PDB entry 9GRC | electron microscopy, 3.50 A resolution | chains C and E of the 5 polymer chains in the assembly

Chain C:
Protein: Lipoprotein-releasing system transmembrane protein LolC
Organism: Escherichia coli K-12
Reference sequence: P0ADC3 (LOLC_ECOLI); residues 1-399 here = UniProt positions 1-399
Chain sequence (399 residues; numbered 1 to 399; the number before each row is that of its first residue):
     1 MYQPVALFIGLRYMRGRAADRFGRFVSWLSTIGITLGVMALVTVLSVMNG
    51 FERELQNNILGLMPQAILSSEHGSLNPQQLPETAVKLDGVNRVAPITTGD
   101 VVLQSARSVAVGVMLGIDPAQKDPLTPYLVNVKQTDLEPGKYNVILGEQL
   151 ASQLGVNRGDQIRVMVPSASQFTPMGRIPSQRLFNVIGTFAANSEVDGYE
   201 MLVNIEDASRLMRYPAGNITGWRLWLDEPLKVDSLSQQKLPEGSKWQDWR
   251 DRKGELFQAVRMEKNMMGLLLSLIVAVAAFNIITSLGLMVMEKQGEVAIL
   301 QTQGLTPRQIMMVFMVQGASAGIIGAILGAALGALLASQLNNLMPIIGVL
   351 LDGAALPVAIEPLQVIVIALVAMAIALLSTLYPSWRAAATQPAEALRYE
Disordered / not traced: 1, 213-216, 398-399
Small-molecule neighbours: Z41 ((2S)-3-hydroxypropane-1,2-diyl dihexadecanoate): M39, A40, T43, V44, V47, M48, E263, M266, M267, L269, L270, L336, L340, I347
From the paper describing this entry:
  - mutagenesis - L60D, M63D: abolished binding to lipoprotein
  - mutagenesis - L60D, M63D, T302A: decreased growth
  - mutagenesis - W249D: abolished growth
  - mutagenesis - T98D, V196D, Y199D: unchanged growth

Chain E:
Protein: Lipoprotein-releasing system transmembrane protein LolE
Organism: Escherichia coli K-12
Reference sequence: P75958 (LOLE_ECOLI); residue numbers follow UniProt; this construct covers 1-414
Chain sequence (414 residues; numbered 1 to 414; the number before each row is that of its first residue):
     1 MAMPLSLLIGLRFSRGRRRGGMVSLISVISTIGIALGVAVLIVGLSAMNG
    51 FERELNNRILAVVPHGEIEAVDQPWTNWQEALDHVQKVPGIAAAAPYINF
   101 TGLVESGANLRAIQVKGVNPQQEQRLSALPSFVQGDAWRNFKAGEQQIII
   151 GKGVADALKVKQGDWVSIMIPNSNPEHKLMQPKRVRLHVAGILQLSGQLD
   201 HSFAMIPLADAQQYLDMGSSVSGIALKMTDVFNANKLVRDAGEVTNSYVY
   251 IKSWIGTYGYMYRDIQMIRAIMYLAMVLVIGVACFNIVSTLVMAVKDKSG
   301 DIAVLRTLGAKDGLIRAIFVWYGLLAGLFGSLCGVIIGVVVSLQLTPIIE
   351 WIEKLIGHQFLSSDIYFIDFLPSELHWLDVFYVLVTALLLSLLASWYPAR
   401 RASNIDPARVLSGQ
Disordered / not traced: 1-3, 413-414
Small-molecule neighbours: Z41 ((2S)-3-hydroxypropane-1,2-diyl dihexadecanoate): V40, M267, I268, I271, M272, L278
From the paper describing this entry:
  - mutagenesis - L60D, V63D, H65D: unchanged binding to lipoprotein
  - mutagenesis - L60D, V63D, H65D, Y97D, L126D, L199D, F203D, T307A: decreased growth
  - mutagenesis - L103D, I113D, W254D: abolished growth
  - mutagenesis - T101A, Q114A: unchanged growth

Interface between chain C and chain E:
Residue-residue contacts - 71 pairs, chain C then chain E:
  R17(C) with K296(E)
  F22(C) with Y397(E), hydrophobic; P398(E), hydrophobic; R401(E)
  L29(C) with F285(E); V288(E), hydrophobic
  G33(C) with V282(E)
  V101(C) with L110(E)
  V102(C) with L103(E), hydrophobic; L110(E), hydrophobic
  Q104(C) with M169(E); L179(E)
  S105(C) with L179(E)
  A106(C) with N172(E); K178(E)
  R107(C) with P171(E)
  S108(C) with T101(E); P171(E)
  V109(C) with T101(E); G102(E); L103(E), hydrophobic
  A110(C) with L103(E)
  V111(C) with L103(E), hydrophobic; L110(E), hydrophobic; A112(E), hydrophobic
  Q161(C) with L179(E)
  R163(C) with L179(E), hydrogen bond (side chain-backbone); M180(E); Q181(E); P182(E)
  P167(C) with E105(E)
  E255(C) with I365(E)
  L256(C) with I365(E), hydrophobic
  A259(C) with I365(E), hydrophobic; Y366(E)
  M262(C) with F360(E), hydrophobic; Y366(E)
  M267(C) with I271(E), hydrophobic
  L270(C) with M272(E), hydrophobic; M276(E), hydrophobic
  L271(C) with A275(E), hydrophobic
  L273(C) with L36(E), hydrophobic; V40(E), hydrophobic; M276(E), hydrophobic; V279(E), hydrophobic
  I274(C) with V279(E), hydrophobic; V282(E), hydrophobic
  V277(C) with G33(E); V279(E), hydrophobic; V282(E), hydrophobic; A283(E)
  A278(C) with V282(E)
  F280(C) with I29(E), hydrophobic
  N281(C) with F285(E); N286(E)
  I283(C) with I26(E)
  T284(C) with I26(E); I29(E); N286(E), hydrogen bond; S289(E)
  G287(C) with M22(E); I26(E)
  L288(C) with I26(E), hydrophobic; S289(E); T290(E); M293(E)
  M291(C) with G21(E); M22(E), hydrogen bond (side chain-backbone); V23(E)
  Y382(C) with L25(E), hydrophobic
  R386(C) with M22(E)
Also at the interface, not in a pair above, chain C (43 interface residues in all): V26, I32, A40, D100, E263, E292
Also at the interface, not in a pair above, chain E (51 interface residues in all): I32, R111, H177, L278, V292, L361, S362, D364

Overview:
43 residues of chain C and 51 residues of chain E are in contact; the contacts include 3 hydrogen bonds. Polar
pairs include R163(C)-L179(E), T284(C)-N286(E) and M291(C)-M22(E). The paper reports that L60D, V63D and H65D
of chain E, among others, reduce growth; L60D, M63D and T302A of chain C reduce growth; 20 substitutions were
tested in all.
Here chain C is Lipoprotein-releasing system transmembrane protein LolC and chain E is Lipoprotein-releasing
system transmembrane protein LolE, both from Escherichia coli K-12. Entry 9GRC (Cryo-EM structure of
lipoprotein-bound LolCDE in nanodiscs) was determined by electron microscopy, deposited together with 9GVK.
